5MUP - chains A and B of the 3 polymer chains in the assembly; structure by electron microscopy, 3.80 A resolution.

# Chain A
Protein: VP1
From: Deformed wing virus
UniProtKB: L0CTV4 (L0CTV4_9VIRU); residues 1-258 here correspond to UniProt positions 902-1159 (UniProt number = residue number + 901)
Sequence (258 residues; each row starts with the number of its first residue):
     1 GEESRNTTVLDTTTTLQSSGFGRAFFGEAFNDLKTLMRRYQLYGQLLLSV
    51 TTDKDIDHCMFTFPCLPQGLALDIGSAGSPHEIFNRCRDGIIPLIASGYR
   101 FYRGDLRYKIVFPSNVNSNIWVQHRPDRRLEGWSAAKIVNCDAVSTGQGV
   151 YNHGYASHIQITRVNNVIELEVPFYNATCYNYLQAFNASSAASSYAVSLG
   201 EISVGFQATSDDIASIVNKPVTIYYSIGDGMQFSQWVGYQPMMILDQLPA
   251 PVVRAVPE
Unresolved in the structure: 1, 52-54, 141-146, 250-258

# Chain B
Protein: VP2
From: Deformed wing virus
UniProtKB: E0YTW0 (E0YTW0_9VIRU); the author numbering skips numbers that UniProt does not, so the offset changes along the chain: 1-44 = UniProt 116-159; 46-254 = UniProt 160-368
Sequence (253 residues; each row starts with the number of its first residue; note: 1 number in that range is skipped by the numbering (no residue carries it; nothing is unmodelled there)):
     1 MDNPNPGPDGEGEVELEKDSNVVLTTQRDPSTSIPAPVSVKWSR
    46 WTSNDVVDDYATITSRWYQIAEFVWSKDDPFDKELARLILPRALLSSIEA
    96 NSDAICDVPNTIPFKVHAYWRGDMEVRVQINSNKFQVGQLQATWYYSDHE
   146 NLNISSKRSVYGFSQMDHALISASASNEAKLVIPFKHVYPFLPTRIVPDW
   196 TTGILDMGALNIRVIAPLRMSATGPTTCNVVVFIKLNNSEFTGTSSGKFY
   246 ASQIRAKPE
Unresolved in the structure: 250-254

# Chain A / chain B interface
Contacting residue pairs - 66 pairs, chain A then chain B:
  Glu2(A) with Thr32(B); His163(B)
  Glu3(A) with Ser159(B); Met161(B); Asp162(B); His163(B)
  Arg100(A) with Tyr141(B), hydrogen bond (side chain-backbone); Ser142(B), hydrogen bond; Glu145(B)
  Trp133(A) with Leu147(B), hydrophobic
  Ala177(A) with Tyr184(B)
  Thr178(A) with Val183(B)
  Cys179(A) with Trp42(B), hydrophobic; Val183(B), hydrogen bond (backbone-backbone); Pro185(B), hydrophobic
  Tyr180(A) with Lys181(B); His182(B); Val183(B)
  Tyr182(A) with Ser142(B); Glu145(B); His182(B), hydrogen bond; Val183(B), hydrophobic
  Gln184(A) with Tyr140(B)
  Ala185(A) with Glu145(B); Asn146(B); Leu147(B); Asn148(B)
  Phe186(A) with Glu145(B); Leu147(B)
  Asn187(A) with His144(B), hydrogen bond (side chain-backbone); Glu145(B), hydrogen bond (backbone-backbone); Asn146(B), hydrogen bond (side chain-backbone); Leu147(B)
  Ser189(A) with His144(B), hydrogen bond; Glu145(B), hydrogen bond; Thr197(B)
  Ser190(A) with Trp195(B); Thr197(B), hydrogen bond (side chain-backbone); Gly198(B), hydrogen bond (side chain-backbone)
  Ala191(A) with Asp194(B); Trp195(B)
  Ala192(A) with Tyr184(B), hydrogen bond (backbone-side chain); Asp194(B), hydrogen bond (backbone-backbone); Trp195(B)
  Ser193(A) with Glu145(B), hydrogen bond
  Tyr195(A) with Tyr184(B)
  Ala196(A) with Val183(B), hydrophobic
  Ser234(A) with Lys181(B)
  Gln235(A) with Pro35(B), hydrogen bond (side chain-backbone); Ala36(B); Tyr141(B); Lys181(B), hydrogen bond
  Trp236(A) with Gln160(B), hydrogen bond (side chain-backbone); Met161(B)
  Val237(A) with Tyr140(B), hydrophobic; Lys152(B); Met161(B), hydrophobic
  Gly238(A) with Lys152(B), hydrogen bond (backbone-side chain); Gln160(B); Met161(B)
  Tyr239(A) with Lys152(B), hydrogen bond (backbone-side chain); Gln160(B), hydrogen bond (backbone-side chain)
  Gln240(A) with Asn146(B); Asn148(B); Lys152(B)
  Pro241(A) with Ser151(B)
Interface residues without a listed pair, chain A (30 interface residues in all): Phe101, Asn181
Interface residues without a listed pair, chain B (32 interface residues in all): Ser31, Ser33, Gly157, Leu165

# Summary
Chain A and chain B form an interface of 30 and 32 residues respectively, with 20 hydrogen bonds. Polar pairs
include Arg100(A)-Tyr141(B), Arg100(A)-Ser142(B) and Tyr182(A)-His182(B).
Here chain A is VP1 and chain B is VP2, both from Deformed wing virus. Entry 5MUP (Structure of deformed wing
virus, a honeybee pathogen) was determined by electron microscopy (same publication as 5G52, 5L7Q, 5L8Q, 5MV5
and 5MV6).
